PDB entry 5D9Q | X-ray diffraction, 4.40 A resolution (low resolution: residue-level contacts below are approximate; hydrogen-bond / salt-bridge calls are withheld) | chains J and O of the 15 polymer chains in the assembly

# Chain J
Molecule: Envelope glycoprotein gp120
From: Human immunodeficiency virus 1
Reference sequence: Q2N0S6 (Q2N0S6_9HIV1); the construct lacks a stretch of the UniProt sequence and is renumbered around it, so the offset changes along the chain: 31-141 = UniProt 30-140; 150-185 = UniProt 141-176; 189-309 = UniProt 188-308; 312-321 = UniProt 309-318; 2 more segments
Chain sequence (472 residues; row label = number of the first residue in the row; note: 14 numbers in that range are skipped by the numbering (no residue carries them; nothing is unmodelled there); a row labelled like 185A-185K holds insertion residues (185A, then the next letters in order)):
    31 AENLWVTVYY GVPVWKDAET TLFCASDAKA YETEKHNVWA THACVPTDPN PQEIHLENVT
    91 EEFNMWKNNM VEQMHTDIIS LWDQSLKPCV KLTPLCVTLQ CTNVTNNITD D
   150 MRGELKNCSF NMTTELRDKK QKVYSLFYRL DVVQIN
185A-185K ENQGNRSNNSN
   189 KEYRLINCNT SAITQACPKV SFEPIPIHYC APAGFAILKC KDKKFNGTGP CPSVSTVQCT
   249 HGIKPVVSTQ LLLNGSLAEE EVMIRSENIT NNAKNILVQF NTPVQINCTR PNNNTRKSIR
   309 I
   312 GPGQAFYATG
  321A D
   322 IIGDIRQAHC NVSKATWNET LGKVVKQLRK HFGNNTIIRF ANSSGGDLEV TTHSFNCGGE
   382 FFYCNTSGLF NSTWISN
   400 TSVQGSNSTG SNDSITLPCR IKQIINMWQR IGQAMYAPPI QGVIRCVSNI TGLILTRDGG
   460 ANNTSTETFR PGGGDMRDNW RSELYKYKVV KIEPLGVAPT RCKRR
Not modelled in the structure: 31, 185A-185K, 400-410, 504
Sequence notes: conflict Asn-332 (Thr330 in Q2N0S6), Ala-460 (Ser457 in Q2N0S6), Asn-461 (Thr458 in Q2N0S6), Thr-463 (Ser460 in Q2N0S6), Ser-464 (Thr461 in Q2N0S6), Cys-501 (Ala498 in Q2N0S6)
Disulfides: Cys-54/Cys-74, Cys-119/Cys-205, Cys-126/Cys-196, Cys-131/Cys-157, Cys-218/Cys-247, Cys-228/Cys-239, Cys-296/Cys-331, Cys-378/Cys-445, Cys-385/Cys-418
Covalent attachments: N-acetylglucosamine (NAG) linked to Asn-88, Asn-133, Asn-156, Asn-160, Asn-234, Asn-262, Asn-276, Asn-295, Asn-301, Asn-339, Asn-363, Asn-386, Asn-392, Asn-448, Asn-462; glycan linked to Asn-137, Asn-197, Asn-332
Reported in the primary citation:
  - post-translational modification sites: Asn-197, Asn-234, Asn-262, Asn-276, Asn-462

# Chain O
Molecule: NIH45-46 single chain Fv
From: Homo sapiens
Chain sequence (241 residues; numbered 1 to 301 plus 8 insertion-coded residues; 68 numbers in that range are skipped by the numbering (no residue carries them; nothing is unmodelled there); the number before each row is that of its first residue; a row labelled like 82A-82C holds insertion residues (82A, then the next letters in order)):
     1 EVRLSQSGGQ MKKPGESMRL SCRASGYEFL NCPINWIRLA PGRRPEWMGW LK
   52A P
    53 RGGAVNYARK FQGRVTMTRD VYSDTAFLEL
82A-82C RSL
    83 TSDDTAVYFC TRGKYCT
99A-99D ARDY
   100 YNWDFEHWGR GAPVTVS
   185 SGGGGSGGGG SGGGGSEIVL TQSPATLSLS PGETAIISCR TSQSGSLAWY QQRPGQAPRL
   245 VIYSGSTRAA GIPDRFSGSR WGADYNLSIS NLESGDFGVY YCQQYEFFGQ GTKVQVD
Not modelled in the structure: 185-202, 301
Modified residues: Glu-1 (pyroglutamic acid; PCA)
Disulfides: Cys-22/Cys-92, Cys-32/Cys-98, Cys-223/Cys-286
Residues lining bound ligands: N-acetylglucosamine (NAG; 2-acetamido-2-deoxy-beta-D-glucopyranose): Ser-228, Gly-229, Tyr-289

# How chain J and chain O interact
Residue-residue contacts (60; chain J residue first):
  Glu-49(J) / Arg-99B(O)
  Lys-97(J) / Arg-99B(O)
  Asn-98(J) / Arg-99B(O)
  Asn-99(J) / Arg-99B(O)
  Glu-102(J) / Arg-99B(O)
  His-105(J) / Arg-53(O)
  Thr-198(J) / Tyr-74(O)
  Glu-275(J) / Asp-99C(O)
  Asn-276(J) / Tyr-100(O)
  Thr-278(J) / Tyr-289(O)
  Asn-279(J) / Trp-102(O)
  Asn-279(J) / Tyr-289(O)
  Asn-280(J) / Trp-50(O)
  Asn-280(J) / Asn-58(O)
  Asn-280(J) / Trp-102(O)
  Asn-280(J) / Glu-290(O)
  Ala-281(J) / Trp-50(O)
  Ala-281(J) / Lys-52(O)
  Ala-281(J) / Tyr-99D(O)
  Ala-281(J) / Asn-101(O)
  Ala-281(J) / Trp-102(O)
  Asn-283(J) / Lys-52(O)
  Ser-365(J) / Val-57(O)
  Ser-365(J) / Tyr-59(O)
  Gly-366(J) / Gly-55(O)
  Gly-366(J) / Val-57(O)
  Gly-367(J) / Gly-55(O)
  Asp-368(J) / Gly-54(O)
  Asp-368(J) / Gly-55(O)
  Asp-368(J) / Arg-71(O)
  Val-371(J) / Gly-54(O)
  Val-371(J) / Ala-56(O)
  Trp-427(J) / Arg-53(O)
  Gln-428(J) / Arg-53(O)
  Gln-428(J) / Arg-71(O)
  Thr-455(J) / Trp-50(O)
  Thr-455(J) / Asn-58(O)
  Arg-456(J) / Asn-58(O)
  Asp-457(J) / Asn-58(O)
  Asp-457(J) / Tyr-59(O)
  Asp-457(J) / Arg-61(O)
  Asp-457(J) / Gln-64(O)
  Gly-458(J) / Trp-47(O)
  Gly-458(J) / Tyr-59(O)
  Gly-458(J) / Ala-60(O)
  Gly-458(J) / Arg-61(O)
  Gly-458(J) / Glu-290(O)
  Gly-459(J) / Trp-47(O)
  Gly-459(J) / Glu-290(O)
  Ala-460(J) / Arg-61(O)
  Ala-460(J) / Phe-291(O)
  Asn-461(J) / Val-203(O)
  Asn-461(J) / Phe-291(O)
  Thr-465(J) / Arg-61(O)
  Glu-466(J) / Arg-61(O)
  Thr-467(J) / Arg-61(O)
  Arg-469(J) / Gln-64(O)
  Asp-474(J) / Arg-53(O)
  Arg-476(J) / Arg-53(O)
  Arg-480(J) / Arg-99B(O)
Other interface residues (no listed pair), chain J (39 interface residues in all): Lys-282, Ile-430, Gly-473, Met-475
Other interface residues (no listed pair), chain O (29 interface residues in all): Leu-30, Pro-52A, Val-73, Ser-228

# Summary
39 residues of chain J face 29 of chain O across their interface. Ligands of chain O: N-acetylglucosamine.
N-acetylglucosamine is covalently linked to Asn-88(J), Asn-133(J), Asn-156(J), Asn-160(J), Asn-197(J) and
Asn-234(J) and 10 more. The paper reports modification sites Asn-197(J), Asn-234(J) and Asn-262(J) among
others.
Here chain J is Envelope glycoprotein gp120 (Human immunodeficiency virus 1) and chain O is NIH45-46 single
chain Fv (Homo sapiens). Entry 5D9Q (Crystal Structure of the BG505 SOSIP gp140 HIV-1 Env trimer in Complex
with the Broadly Neutralizing ...) was determined by X-ray diffraction, deposited together with 5KZC.
